5HUN - chain A; structure by X-ray diffraction, 2.30 A resolution.

# Chain A
Protein: Neuraminidase
Organism: Influenza A virus (A/gyrfalcon/Washington/41088-6/2014(H5N8))
Notes: EC 3.2.1.18
UniProtKB: A0A0C4WVM3 (A0A0C4WVM3_9INFA); residue numbers follow UniProt; this construct covers 80-470
Sequence (400 residues; numbered 71 to 470; the number before each row is that of its first residue):
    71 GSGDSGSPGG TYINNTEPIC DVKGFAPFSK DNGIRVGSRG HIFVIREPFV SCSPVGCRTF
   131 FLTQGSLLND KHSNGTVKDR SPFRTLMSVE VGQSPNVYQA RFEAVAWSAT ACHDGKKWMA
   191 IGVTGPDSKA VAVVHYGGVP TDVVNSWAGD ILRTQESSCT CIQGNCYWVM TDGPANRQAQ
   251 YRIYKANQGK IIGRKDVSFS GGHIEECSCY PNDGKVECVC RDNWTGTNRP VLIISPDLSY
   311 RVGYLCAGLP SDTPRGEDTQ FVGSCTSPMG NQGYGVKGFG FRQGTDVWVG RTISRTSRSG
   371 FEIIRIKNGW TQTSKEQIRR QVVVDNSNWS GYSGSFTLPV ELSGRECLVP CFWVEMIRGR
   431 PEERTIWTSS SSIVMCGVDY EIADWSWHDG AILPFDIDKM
Disordered / not traced: 71-79, 469-470
Disulfide bonds: Cys90-Cys417, Cys122-Cys127, Cys182-Cys229, Cys231-Cys236, Cys277-Cys290, Cys279-Cys288, Cys316-Cys335, Cys421-Cys446
Sequence notes: expression tag (71-79)
Metal / ion sites: Ca2+: Asp292, Gly296, Asp322, Tyr344

# Overview
The Ca2+ site is built by Asp292, Gly296, Asp322 and Tyr344.
Chain A is Neuraminidase (Influenza A virus (A/gyrfalcon/Washington/41088-6/2014(H5N8))); the structure, The
crystal structure of neuraminidase from A/gyrfalcon/Washington/41088-6/2014 influenza virus, was determined by
X-ray diffraction, deposited together with 5HU8, 5HUF, 5HUG, 5HUK and 5HUM.
